9MGW - chains B and C of the 23 polymer chains in the assembly; structure by electron microscopy, 3.00 A resolution.

# Chain B
Molecule: Photosystem I P700 chlorophyll a apoprotein A2
Source organism: Dunaliella salina
Notes: EC 1.97.1.12
Chain sequence (735 residues; each row starts with the number of its first residue):
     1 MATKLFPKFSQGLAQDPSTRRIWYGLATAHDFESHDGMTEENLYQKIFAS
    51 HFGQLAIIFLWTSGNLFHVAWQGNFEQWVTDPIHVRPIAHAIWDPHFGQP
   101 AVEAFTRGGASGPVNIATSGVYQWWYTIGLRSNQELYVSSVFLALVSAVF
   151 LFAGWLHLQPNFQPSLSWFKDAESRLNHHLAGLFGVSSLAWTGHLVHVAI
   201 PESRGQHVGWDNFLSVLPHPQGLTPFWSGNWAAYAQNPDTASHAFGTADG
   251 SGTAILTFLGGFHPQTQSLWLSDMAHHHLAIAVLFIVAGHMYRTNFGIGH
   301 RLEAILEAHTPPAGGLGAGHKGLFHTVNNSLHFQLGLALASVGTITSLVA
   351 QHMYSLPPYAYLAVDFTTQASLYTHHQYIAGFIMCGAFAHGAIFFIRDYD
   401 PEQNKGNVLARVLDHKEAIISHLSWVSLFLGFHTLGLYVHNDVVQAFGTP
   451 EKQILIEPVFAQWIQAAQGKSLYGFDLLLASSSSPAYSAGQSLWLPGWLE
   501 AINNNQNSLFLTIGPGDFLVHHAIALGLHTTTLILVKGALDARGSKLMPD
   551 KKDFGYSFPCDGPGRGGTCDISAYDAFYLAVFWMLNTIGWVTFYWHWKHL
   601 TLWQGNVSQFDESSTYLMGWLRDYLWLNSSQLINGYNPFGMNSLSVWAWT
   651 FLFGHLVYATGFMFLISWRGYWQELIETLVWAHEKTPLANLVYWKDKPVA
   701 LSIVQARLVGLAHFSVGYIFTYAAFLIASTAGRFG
Unresolved in the structure: 1-2, 735
Ion coordination: chlorophyll a Mg (24 sites), coordinated by H30, H51, Q54, H68, H90, D94, H96, H178, H179, H276, H277, H278, H290, H300, H309, H320 and 8 more; 4Fe-4S cluster Fe: C560, C569 (shared with 1 residue of chain A)
Ligand contacts:
  - beta-carotene (BCR), molecule 1: F6, I22, L26, V692
  - beta-carotene (BCR), molecule 2: L55, I58, F59, W61, F150, G182, L183, V186, S187
  - beta-carotene (BCR), molecule 3: F59, T62, L66, W124, W125, I128, L130, S139, F142, L143, W210
  - beta-carotene (BCR), molecule 4: L189, L223, F226, L279, V283, I286, V287, H290, I298
  - beta-carotene (BCR), molecule 5: F333, G336, L337, A340, T344, M384, A387, F388, G391, A392, F394, F395, A539
  - beta-carotene (BCR), molecule 6: F395, L409, V412, V536, L540
  - beta-carotene (BCR), molecule 7: F429, L430, H433, T434, L437, I454, I456, F518, L519, H522
  - beta-carotene (BCR), molecule 8: L435, G436, V439
  - beta-carotene (BCR), molecule 9: W649, F653, W672, L675, I676, L679, F720
  - beta-carotene (BCR), molecule 10: P687, L688, A689
  - chlorophyll b (CHL): W210, F213, L214
  - chlorophyll a isomer (CL0): L621, L625, W626
  - chlorophyll a (CLA), molecule 1: T19, W23, I676, L679, V680, H683, V692, Y693, W694, K695, D696, P698, V699
  - chlorophyll a (CLA), molecule 2: W23, F653, L656, V657, T660, F664, L701, L708, V709, A712, H713, V716
  - chlorophyll a (CLA), molecule 3: L26, A27, H30, D31, H332, L335, L339, F382, I383, C385, G386, A389, H390, I393, R397, Y556, S557, Y574, F577, A712, V716, F720
  - chlorophyll a (CLA), molecule 4: H30, F32, E33, Y44, I47, S50, H51, Q54, L55, I58, F169, R175, H179, L183, L331, H332, Q334, L335, A338, L339, V342
  - chlorophyll a (CLA), molecule 5: H30, Q54, I57, I58, W61, I379, F382, I383
  - chlorophyll a (CLA), molecule 6: F48, F52, I128, G129, L130, E135, V138, S139, F142, V146, V149, F150, A153, L156, H157, F162, P164, W168, S187, A190, W191, G193, H194, H197, V198, V208, G209, W210, F213
  - chlorophyll a (CLA), molecule 7: F48, H51, F52, L55, W124, F150, W168, F169, D171, S174, R175, H178, H179, G182, L183, F184, I345, Y359
  - chlorophyll a (CLA), molecule 8: I57, W61, N65, H68, V69, A89, H90, N115, I116, A117, T118, S119, V121, V646, W647, T650, F720
  - chlorophyll a (CLA), molecule 9: I58, F59, W61, T62, S119, G120, V121, W124, S187, A190, V342, I345, T346, V349, M353, Y359, L372, H375, H376, I379, I383
  - chlorophyll a (CLA), molecule 10: L60, W61, S63, G64, F67, H68, W71, Q72, H90, A91
  - chlorophyll a (CLA), molecule 11: W61, N65, T118, S119, S371, L372, T374, H375, Y378, I379, F382, W647, I719, F720, Y722, A723, I727
  - chlorophyll a (CLA), molecule 12: H90, A91, I92, W93, D94, P95, H96, F97, N115, S645, V646, W649
  - chlorophyll a (CLA), molecule 13: W124, T127, I128, L183, F184, S187, S188, W191, M274, H277, H278, I281, F285, I345, L348, V349, H352, M353, P358, Y359
  - chlorophyll a (CLA), molecule 14: W168, D171, S174, H178, T294, N295, F296
  - chlorophyll a (CLA), molecule 15: D171, A172, R175, L176, H179, L180, F184, L302, L306, F324, V327, N328, Q334, L337, A338, S341, V342, I345
  - chlorophyll a (CLA), molecule 16: L176, L180, F184, L284, F285, A288, M291, Y292, L302, I305, L306
  - chlorophyll a (CLA), molecule 17: N177, H178, A181, G182, V186, I286, H290, Y292, T294, F296, I298, G299
  - chlorophyll a (CLA), molecule 18: V186, L189, A190, T192, G193, V196, H197, L214, V216, L217, P218, H219, G222, L223, W227, Y234, I255, L256, L279
  - chlorophyll a (CLA), molecule 19: F226, W231, A232, Y234, A235, L256, F258, H276, L279, A280, V283, L493, W494
  - chlorophyll a (CLA), molecule 20: F258, G260, G261, L269, D273, M274, H276, H277, A280, I281, L284, H352, M353, L356, W494, W498
  - chlorophyll a (CLA), molecule 21: V287, A288, H290, M291, I298, G299, H300
  - chlorophyll a (CLA), molecule 22: M291, H300, A304, I305, A308, H309
  - chlorophyll a (CLA), molecule 23: I305, L306, H309, L316, H320, L323, V327, F333, V408, L409, V412
  - chlorophyll a (CLA), molecule 24: A308, H309, T310, P311, P312, G315, L316
  - chlorophyll a (CLA), molecule 25: G315, L316, G317, V408, R411, V412, D414, H415, A418, I419, H422
  - chlorophyll a (CLA), molecule 26: L337, S341, T344, I345, L348, Q351, H352, Y354, S355, L356, L509, F510
  - chlorophyll a (CLA), molecule 27: T344, S347, L348, Q351, Q377, G381, M384, F388, L528, T531, T532, L535, M584, I588
  - chlorophyll a (CLA), molecule 28: Q351, Y354, Y373, Q377, F460, A461, I464, Q465, F510, L511, I513, H521, I524, L528, V591, Y594, W595, K598
  - chlorophyll a (CLA), molecule 29: A418, H422, W425
  - chlorophyll a (CLA), molecule 30: I419, L423, W425, V426, A525, L528, H529, T532
  - chlorophyll a (CLA), molecule 31: S421, H422, S424, W425, L428, F432
  - chlorophyll a (CLA), molecule 32: S424, S427, L428, G431, F432, L435, L526, T530, L533, I534, L579, F582, W583
  - chlorophyll a (CLA), molecule 33: W425, L428, F429, F432, H433
  - chlorophyll a (CLA), molecule 34: V426, F429, L430, E457, P458, V459, F460, A461, I513, D517, F518, H521, H522, A525, H529
  - chlorophyll a (CLA), molecule 35: H433, G436, L437, V439, H440, V443, V444, F447, K452, I454
  - chlorophyll a (CLA), molecule 36: L435, V439, D442, L526, F582, W583, N586, W590, L617, L621, L625, Y658, F714
  - chlorophyll a (CLA), molecule 37: L435, Y438, V520, A523, L526, N586, W590, F593, L617, W620, L621, L625, S629, I633, F651, H655, Y658, Y718, T721, Y722, F725
  - chlorophyll a (CLA), molecule 38: F460, W463, L477
  - chlorophyll a (CLA), molecule 39: W463, I464, A467, Q468, L478, L479, W494, W498, F510
  - chlorophyll a (CLA), molecule 40: L478, A489, G490, L493, W494
  - chlorophyll a (CLA), molecule 41: W649, L652, F653, H655, L656, Y658, A659, F662
  - chlorophyll a (CLA), molecule 42: L656, A659, F662, M663, I666, S667, Y671, W672, L675
  - chlorophyll a (CLA), molecule 43: L679, A682, H683, T686, A689, V692
  - chlorophyll a (CLA), molecule 44: W681, K685, T686, P687
  - chlorophyll a (CLA), molecule 45: P687, L688, A689
  - chlorophyll a / phosphatidylethanolamine: F6, K8, F9, G25, L26, A29, H30, F32, H35, K46, A49, S50, G53, Q54, L151, L158
  - dodecyl-alpha-D-maltoside (LMU): D211, L214, S215
  - lutein (LUT; (3r,3'r,6s)-4,5-didehydro-5,6-dihydro-beta,beta-carotene-3,3'-diol): L145, A148, L151, F152, W155
  - phylloquinone (PQN): W23, M663, F664, S667, W668, R669, W672, I676, A700, L701, A706
  - phosphatidylethanolamine (PTY): S132, Q134, E135, D211
  - 4Fe-4S cluster (SF4): C560, G562, P563, C569, W668, I703, R707

# Chain C
Molecule: Photosystem I iron-sulfur center
Source organism: Dunaliella salina
Notes: EC 1.97.1.12
Chain sequence (81 residues; row label = number of the first residue in the row):
     1 MAHVVKIYDTCIGCTQCVRACPLDVLEMVPWDGCKAAQMASSPRTEDCVG
    51 CKRCETACPTDFLSVRVYLGNESTRSLGLAY
Unresolved in the structure: 1
Ion coordination: 4Fe-4S cluster Fe site 1: C11, C17, C58; 4Fe-4S cluster Fe site 2: C21, C48, C51, C54
Ligand contacts:
  - 4Fe-4S cluster (SF4), molecule 1: V5, A20, C21, L23, V25, L26, C48, V49, G50, C51, K52, R53, C54, V67
  - 4Fe-4S cluster (SF4), molecule 2: I7, C11, I12, G13, C14, T15, Q16, C17, M28, A40, C54, A57, C58, P59, T60, S64, V65

# Chain B / chain C interface
Contacting residue pairs (34):
  G12(B) - N71(C)
  D16(B) - E72(C)
  D16(B) - L77(C)
  P17(B) - T74(C)
  S18(B) - L77(C)
  L547(B) - F62(C)
  M548(B) - F62(C)  hydrophobic
  M548(B) - R66(C)
  P549(B) - F62(C)
  D550(B) - F62(C)
  D550(B) - R66(C)  salt bridge
  F554(B) - K52(C)
  F554(B) - R66(C)
  F554(B) - V67(C)
  F554(B) - Y68(C)  hydrophobic
  D561(B) - K52(C)  salt bridge
  D561(B) - E55(C)
  D561(B) - R66(C)  salt bridge
  P563(B) - T56(C)
  G564(B) - T56(C)
  R565(B) - E55(C)  salt bridge
  R565(B) - F62(C)
  R565(B) - L63(C)
  R669(B) - L77(C)
  Q673(B) - L79(C)
  Q673(B) - Y81(C)  hydrogen bond
  I676(B) - Y81(C)
  V680(B) - Y81(C)  hydrophobic
  K697(B) - T74(C)  hydrogen bond
  K697(B) - L79(C)
  K697(B) - Y81(C)  hydrogen bond (side chain-backbone)
  P698(B) - Y81(C)  hydrogen bond (backbone-side chain)
  V699(B) - L77(C)  hydrophobic
  V699(B) - L79(C)  hydrophobic
Other interface residues (no listed pair), chain B (26 interface residues in all): L13, R20, D553, G562, E677, W694
Other interface residues (no listed pair), chain C (16 interface residues in all): C51, S73

# Overview
26 residues of chain B and 16 residues of chain C are in contact, with 4 hydrogen bonds and 4 salt bridges.
Polar pairs include D550(B)-R66(C), D561(B)-K52(C) and D561(B)-R66(C).
Here chain B is Photosystem I P700 chlorophyll a apoprotein A2 and chain C is Photosystem I iron-sulfur
center, both from Dunaliella salina. Entry 9MGW (Dunaliella salina PSI-LHCI-TIDI1 supercomplex) was determined
by electron microscopy together with 9MGZ, 9MH0 and 9MH1 from the same study.
